1HDS - chains A and D of the 4 polymer chains in the assembly; structure by X-ray diffraction, 1.98 A resolution.

Chain A:
Name: Hemoglobin S (deoxy) (alpha chain)
From: Odocoileus virginianus
Reference sequence: P01972 (HBA_ODOVI); residues 1-141 here = UniProt positions 1-141
Amino-acid sequence (141 residues; each row starts with the number of its first residue):
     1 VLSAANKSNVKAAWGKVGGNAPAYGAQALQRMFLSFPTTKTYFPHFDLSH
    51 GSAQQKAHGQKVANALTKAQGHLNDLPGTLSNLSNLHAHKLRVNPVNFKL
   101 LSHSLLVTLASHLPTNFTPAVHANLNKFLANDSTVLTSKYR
Differences from the reference sequence: conflict N6 (Asp in P01972), Q27 (Glu in P01972), Q30 (Glu in P01972), Q55 (Val in P01972), Q60 (Glu in P01972), Q70 (Val in P01972), N74 (Asp in P01972), N82 (Asp in P01972), N85 (Asp in P01972), N94 (Asp in P01972), S104 (Thr in P01972), T115 (Ser in P01972), N116 (Asp in P01972), N124 (Ser in P01972), N126 (Asp in P01972), D132 (Val in P01972)
Swiss-Prot annotation at these positions:
  - binding site (O2): H58
  - binding site (heme b): H87
  - modified residue: S3 (Phosphoserine), K7 (N6-succinyllysine), K11 (N6-succinyllysine), K16 (N6-acetyllysine), Y24 (Phosphotyrosine), S35 (Phosphoserine), K40 (N6-succinyllysine), S49 (Phosphoserine), S102 (Phosphoserine), T108 (Phosphothreonine), T134 (Phosphothreonine), T137 (Phosphothreonine), S138 (Phosphoserine)
  - natural variant: A5 (A5T: In alpha-1*2 chain), N20 (N20K: In alpha-2 chain), Y24 (Y24F: In alpha-2 chain and alpha-1*3 chain)
Ion coordination: heme Fe near H87 (its only coordinating residue here)
Ligand contacts: heme (HEM): T39, Y42, F43, H45, H58, K61, V62, A65, L66, L83, L86, H87, L91, V93, N97, F98, L101, D132, L136

Chain D:
Name: Hemoglobin S (deoxy) (beta chain)
From: Odocoileus virginianus
Reference sequence: P02074 (HBB_ODOVI); numbering as in UniProt (aligned over 1-145)
Amino-acid sequence (145 residues; numbered 1 to 145; the number before each row is that of its first residue):
     1 MLTAEEKAAVTGFWGKVDVDVVGAQALGRLLVVYPWTQRFFQHFGNLSSA
    51 GAVMNNPKVKAHGKRVLDAFTQGLKHLDDLKGAFAQLSGLHCNKLHVNPQ
   101 NFRLLGNVLALVVARNFGGQFTPNVQALFQKVVAGVANALAHKYH
Differences from the reference sequence: conflict D18 (Asn in P02074), Q25 (Glu in P02074), Q42 (Glu in P02074), N46 (Asp in P02074), N55 (Gly in P02074), T71 (Ser in P02074), Q72 (Glu in P02074), Q86 (Glu in P02074), G89 (Glu in P02074), N98 (Asp in P02074), Q100 (Glu in P02074), A110 (Val in P02074), L111 (Val in P02074), V113 (Leu in P02074), Q120 (Glu in P02074), N124 (Leu in P02074), L128 (Asp in P02074), K143 (Arg in P02074)
Swiss-Prot annotation at these positions:
  - binding site (heme b): H62, H91
  - modified residue: T11 (Phosphothreonine), K58 (N6-acetyllysine), K81 (N6-acetyllysine), C92 (S-nitrosocysteine)
Ligand contacts: heme (HEM): L30, T37, F40, F41, H43, H62, R65, V66, A69, F70, F84, L87, L90, H91, K94, L95, V97, N101, F102, L105, A137, L140

Chain A / chain D interface:
Residue-residue contacts - 16 pairs, chain A then chain D:
  P37(A) - H145(D)
  T38(A) - H96(D)
  T38(A) - N98(D)
  T41(A) - R39(D)
  T41(A) - H96(D)
  Y42(A) - R39(D)
  L91(A) - R39(D)
  R92(A) - W36(D)
  R92(A) - R39(D)
  N94(A) - W36(D)
  N94(A) - N101(D)
  V96(A) - N98(D)
  V96(A) - Q100(D)
  N97(A) - N98(D)  hydrogen bond
  Y140(A) - P35(D)  hydrophobic
  Y140(A) - W36(D)  hydrophobic
Also at the interface, not in a pair above, chain A (11 interface residues in all): P95
Also at the interface, not in a pair above, chain D (10 interface residues in all): L95, Y144

Overview:
Chain A and chain D form an interface of 11 and 10 residues respectively; the contacts include 1 hydrogen
bond. The hydrogen-bonded pair is N97(A)-N98(D). Ligands of chain A: heme. Ligands of chain D: heme.
Chain A is Hemoglobin S (deoxy) (alpha chain) and chain D is Hemoglobin S (deoxy) (beta chain), both from
Odocoileus virginianus; the structure, Macromolecular structure refinement by restrained least-squares and
interactive graphics as applied to sickling deer type III ..., was determined by X-ray diffraction.
